9NTM - chains FA and GA of the 89 polymer chains in the assembly; structure by electron microscopy, 7.10 A resolution (low resolution: residue-level contacts below are approximate; hydrogen-bond / salt-bridge calls are withheld).

# Chain FA (and GA)
Name: Tubulin alpha-1B chain
Organism: Bos taurus
Notes: chain GA of this document is another copy of the same molecule, construct and numbering; everything in this record applies to it too
Reference sequence: P81947 (TBA1B_BOVIN); numbering as in UniProt (aligned over 1-451)
Amino-acid sequence (451 residues; row label = number of the first residue in the row):
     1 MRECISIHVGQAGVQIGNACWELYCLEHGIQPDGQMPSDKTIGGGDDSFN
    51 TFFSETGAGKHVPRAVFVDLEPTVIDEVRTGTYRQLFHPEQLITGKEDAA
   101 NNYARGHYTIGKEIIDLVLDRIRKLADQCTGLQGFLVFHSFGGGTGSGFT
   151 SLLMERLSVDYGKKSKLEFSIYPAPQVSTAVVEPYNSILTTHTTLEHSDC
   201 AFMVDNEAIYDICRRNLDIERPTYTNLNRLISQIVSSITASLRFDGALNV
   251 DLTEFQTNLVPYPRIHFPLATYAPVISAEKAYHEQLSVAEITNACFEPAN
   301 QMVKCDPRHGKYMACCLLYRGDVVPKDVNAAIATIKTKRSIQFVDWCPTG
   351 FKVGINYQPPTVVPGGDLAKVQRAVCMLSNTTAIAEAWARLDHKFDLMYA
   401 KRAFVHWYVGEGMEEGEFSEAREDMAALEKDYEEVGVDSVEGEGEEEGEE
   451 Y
Unresolved in the structure: 39-45, 438-451
Metal / ion sites: Mg2+: Q11 (together with GTP)
Ligand contacts: GTP (guanosine-5'-triphosphate): G10, Q11, A12, Q15, D69, D98, A99, A100, N101, S140, G142, G143, G144, T145, G146, I171, T179, E183, V204, N206, Y224, L227, N228

# How chain FA and chain GA interact
Pairs across the interface (11):
  T56(FA) - Y282(GA)
  T56(FA) - H283(GA)
  T56(FA) - E284(GA)
  T56(FA) - Q285(GA)
  G57(FA) - Q285(GA)
  V62(FA) - H283(GA)
  Q85(FA) - H283(GA)
  H88(FA) - K280(GA)
  H88(FA) - E284(GA)
  P89(FA) - K280(GA)
  E90(FA) - K280(GA)
Also at the interface, not in a pair above, chain FA (8 interface residues in all): E55

# Summary
8 residues of chain FA and 5 residues of chain GA are in contact. Ligands of chain FA: GTP.
Chain FA and chain GA are both Tubulin alpha-1B chain (Bos taurus); the structure, SPEF1 bound to 14-pf
microtubule, was determined by electron microscopy together with 9NW3 and 9OT2 from the same study.
